PDB entry 5WWU | X-ray diffraction, 2.79 A resolution | chains A and E of the 3 polymer chains in the assembly

== Chain A ==
Name: HLA class I histocompatibility antigen, A-24 alpha chain
Organism: Homo sapiens
Reference sequence: P05534 (1A24_HUMAN); residues 1-274 here correspond to UniProt positions 25-298 (UniProt number = residue number + 24)
Sequence (274 residues; each row starts with the number of its first residue):
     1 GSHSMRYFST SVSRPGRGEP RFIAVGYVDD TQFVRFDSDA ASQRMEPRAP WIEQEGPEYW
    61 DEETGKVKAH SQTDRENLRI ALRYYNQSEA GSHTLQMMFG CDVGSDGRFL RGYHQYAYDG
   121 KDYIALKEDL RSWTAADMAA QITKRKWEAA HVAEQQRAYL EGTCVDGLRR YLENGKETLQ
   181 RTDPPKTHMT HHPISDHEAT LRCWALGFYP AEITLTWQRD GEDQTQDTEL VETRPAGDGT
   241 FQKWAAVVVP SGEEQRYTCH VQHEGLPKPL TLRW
Cystine bridges: C101-C164, C203-C259

== Chain E ==
Name: Leu-tyr-lys-lys-leu-lys-arg-glu-ile-thr-phe
Sequence (11 residues; each row starts with the number of its first residue):
     1 LYKKLKREIT F
From the paper describing this entry:
  - contacts within the chain: K4-E8 (salt bridge)
  - mutagenesis - I9M: decreased binding to HLA class I histocompatibility antigen, A-24 alpha chain (chain A)

== Interface between chain A and chain E ==
Residue-residue contacts - 40 pairs, chain A then chain E:
  Y7(A) with L1(E), hydrogen bond (side chain-backbone); Y2(E), hydrophobic
  Y59(A) with L1(E), hydrophobic
  E63(A) with L1(E); Y2(E), hydrogen bond (side chain-backbone)
  K66(A) with Y2(E), hydrogen bond (side chain-backbone); K3(E); K4(E)
  V67(A) with Y2(E)
  H70(A) with Y2(E), hydrogen bond; K3(E)
  T73(A) with E8(E), hydrogen bond; I9(E)
  N77(A) with T10(E); F11(E), hydrogen bond (side chain-backbone)
  I80(A) with T10(E); F11(E), hydrophobic
  Y84(A) with F11(E), hydrogen bond (side chain-backbone)
  L95(A) with F11(E), hydrophobic
  M97(A) with K3(E)
  F99(A) with Y2(E); K3(E)
  Y116(A) with F11(E), hydrophobic
  Y123(A) with F11(E), hydrophobic
  T143(A) with F11(E), hydrogen bond (side chain-backbone)
  K146(A) with T10(E), hydrogen bond; F11(E)
  W147(A) with I9(E); T10(E), hydrogen bond (side chain-backbone); F11(E), hydrophobic
  A150(A) with I9(E), hydrophobic
  V152(A) with L5(E), hydrophobic
  Q155(A) with L5(E)
  Q156(A) with L5(E)
  Y159(A) with L1(E), hydrogen bond (side chain-backbone); Y2(E); K3(E)
  T163(A) with L1(E)
  G167(A) with L1(E)
  Y171(A) with L1(E), hydrogen bond (side chain-backbone)
Also at the interface, not in a pair above, chain A (36 interface residues in all): M5, S9, F22, A24, M45, A69, E76, A81, H114, R170
Also at the interface, not in a pair above, chain E (10 interface residues in all): K6
From the paper, about this interface:
  - interface residues, chain E: I9(E)

== Overview ==
36 residues of chain A and 10 residues of chain E are in contact; the contacts include 12 hydrogen bonds.
Among the polar pairs are Y7(A)-L1(E), E63(A)-Y2(E) and K66(A)-Y2(E). From the paper: I9M of chain E reduces
binding to HLA class I histocompatibility antigen, A-24 alpha chain (chain A); the interface residue I9(E).
Chain A is HLA class I histocompatibility antigen, A-24 alpha chain (Homo sapiens) and chain E is
Leu-tyr-lys-lys-leu-lys-arg-glu-ile-thr-phe; the structure, Crystal Structure of HLA-A*2402 in complex with
2009 pandemic influenza A(H1N1) virus and avian influenza A(H5N1) ..., was determined by X-ray diffraction
(same publication as 5WXC and 5WXD).
